8GLT - chains G and I of the 48 polymer chains in the assembly; structure by electron microscopy, 6.50 A resolution (low resolution: residue-level contacts below are approximate; hydrogen-bond / salt-bridge calls are withheld).

Chain G (and I):
Molecule: C3-comp_O32-15, polyalanine model
Organism: synthetic construct
Notes: chain I of this document is another copy of the same molecule, construct and numbering; everything in this record applies to it too
Amino-acid sequence (338 residues; row label = number of the first residue in the row; numbering starts at 0):
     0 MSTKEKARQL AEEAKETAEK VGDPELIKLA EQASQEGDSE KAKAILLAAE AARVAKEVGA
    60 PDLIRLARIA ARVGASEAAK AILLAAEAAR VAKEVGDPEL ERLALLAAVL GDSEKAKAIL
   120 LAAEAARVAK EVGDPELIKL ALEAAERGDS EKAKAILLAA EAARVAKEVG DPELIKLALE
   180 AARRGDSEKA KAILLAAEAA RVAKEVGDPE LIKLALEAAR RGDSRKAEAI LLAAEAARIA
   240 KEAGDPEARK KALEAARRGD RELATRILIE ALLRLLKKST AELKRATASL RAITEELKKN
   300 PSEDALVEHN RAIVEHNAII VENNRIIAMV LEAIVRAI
Unresolved in the structure: 0

How chain G and chain I interact:
Residue-residue contacts - 9 pairs, chain G then chain I:
  Ser1(G) with Glu216(I)
  Lys5(G) with Lys212(I)
  Gln8(G) with Pro208(I)
  Glu12(G) with Pro208(I)
  Leu305(G) with Pro300(I)
  Val306(G) with Lys297(I)
  Asn309(G) with Thr293(I)
  Val313(G) with Arg290(I); Thr293(I)
Other interface residues (no listed pair), chain G (12 interface residues in all): Ser301, Glu302, Arg310, Val320
Other interface residues (no listed pair), chain I (12 interface residues in all): Leu215, Thr286, Leu289, Leu296, His308

Overview:
The chain G/chain I interface involves 12 residues from each chain.
Both chains are C3-comp_O32-15, polyalanine model (synthetic construct). Entry 8GLT (Backbone model of de
novo-designed chlorophyll-binding nanocage O32-15) was determined by electron microscopy together with 7UNI
from the same study.
